PDB entry 6OER | electron microscopy, 3.29 A resolution | chains C and I of the 9 polymer chains in the assembly

[Chain C]
Molecule: V(D)J recombination-activating protein 1
From: Mus musculus
Notes: EC 3.1.-.-, 2.3.2.27
UniProt: P15919 (RAG1_MOUSE); residue numbers follow UniProt; this construct covers 1-1040
Amino-acid sequence (1040 residues; row label = number of the first residue in the row):
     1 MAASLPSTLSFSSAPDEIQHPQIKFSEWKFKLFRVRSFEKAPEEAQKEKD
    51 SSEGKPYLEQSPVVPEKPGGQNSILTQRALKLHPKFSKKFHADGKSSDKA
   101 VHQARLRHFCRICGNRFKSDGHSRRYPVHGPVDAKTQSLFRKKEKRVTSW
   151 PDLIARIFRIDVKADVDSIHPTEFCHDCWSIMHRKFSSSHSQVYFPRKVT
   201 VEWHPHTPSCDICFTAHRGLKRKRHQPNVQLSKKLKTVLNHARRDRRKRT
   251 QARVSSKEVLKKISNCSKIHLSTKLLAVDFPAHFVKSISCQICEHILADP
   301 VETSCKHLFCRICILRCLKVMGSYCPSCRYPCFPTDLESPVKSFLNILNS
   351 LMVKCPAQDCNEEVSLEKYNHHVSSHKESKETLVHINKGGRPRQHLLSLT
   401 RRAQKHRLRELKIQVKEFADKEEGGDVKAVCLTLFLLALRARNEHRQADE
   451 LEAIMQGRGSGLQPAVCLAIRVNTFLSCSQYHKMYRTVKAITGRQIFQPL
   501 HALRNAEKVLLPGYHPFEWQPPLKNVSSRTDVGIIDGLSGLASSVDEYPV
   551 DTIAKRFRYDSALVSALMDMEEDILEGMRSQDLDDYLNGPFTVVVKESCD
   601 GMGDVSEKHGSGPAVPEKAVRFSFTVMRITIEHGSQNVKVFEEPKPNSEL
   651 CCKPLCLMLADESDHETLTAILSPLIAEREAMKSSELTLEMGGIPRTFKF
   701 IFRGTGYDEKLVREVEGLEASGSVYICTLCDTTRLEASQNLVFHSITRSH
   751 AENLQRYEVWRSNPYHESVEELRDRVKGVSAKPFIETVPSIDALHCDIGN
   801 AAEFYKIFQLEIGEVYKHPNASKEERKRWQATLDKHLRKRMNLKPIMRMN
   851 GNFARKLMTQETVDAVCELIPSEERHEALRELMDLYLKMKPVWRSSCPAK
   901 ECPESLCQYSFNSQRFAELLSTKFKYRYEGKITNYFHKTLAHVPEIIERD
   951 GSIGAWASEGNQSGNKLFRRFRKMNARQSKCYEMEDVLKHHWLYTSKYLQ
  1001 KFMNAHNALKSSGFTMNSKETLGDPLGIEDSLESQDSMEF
Not modelled in the structure: 1-392, 1009-1040
Sequence notes: engineered mutation Gln962 (Glu in P15919)
Ion coordination: Ca2+ site 1: Asp600, Asp708 (shared with 1 residue of chain J); Ca2+ site 2: Asp600, Gln962 (shared with 1 residue of chain J); Zn2+: Cys727, Cys730, His937, His942
Swiss-Prot annotation at these positions:
  - zinc finger: Cys290 to Arg329 (RING-type), Leu351 to Lys380 (RAG1-type)
  - DNA-binding region: Gly389 to Gln456 (NBD)
  - binding site (Zn(2+)): Cys266, His270, Cys290, Cys293, His295, Cys305, His307, Cys310, Cys313, Cys325, Cys328, Cys355, Cys360, His372, His376
  - binding site (a divalent metal cation): Asp600, Asp708
  - site: Trp893 (Essential for DNA hairpin formation, participates in base-stacking interactions near the cleavage site)
  - cross-link: Lys233 (Glycyl lysine isopeptide (Lys-Gly) (interchain with G-Cter in ubiquitin))
  - mutagenesis: Lys233 (K233M: Abolishes autoubiquitination), His307 (H307A: Displays lower E3 ligase activity and affects the joining step of V(D)J recombination), Cys325 (C325G: Loss of E3 ligase activity and affects the joining step of V(D)J recombination), Arg391 (R391A: Defects in converting nicked products to hairpins; R391L: Impairs DNA-binding and hairpin formation while maintaining some nicking activity), Arg393 (R393A: Impairs DNA-binding and hairpin formation while maintaining some nicking activity), Arg401 (R401A: Allows robust hairpin activity), Arg402 (R402A: Defects in converting nicked products to hairpins), Lys405 (K405A: Reduced hairpin activity), His406 (H406A: Allows robust hairpin activity), Arg407 (R407A: Impairs DNA-binding and reduces hairpin formation without affecting nicking activity), Asn443 (N443A: Impairs DNA-binding; when associated with A-445), His445 (H445A: Impairs DNA-binding; when associated with A-443), 22 further mutagenesis entries in UniProt
Reported in the primary citation:
  - mutagenesis - R848A: increased catalytic activity
  - catalytic residues: Asp600, Asp708
  - mutagenesis - E962Q: abolished catalytic activity (citing earlier work)

[Chain I]
Molecule: 50-nt DNA strand
Sequence (50 nucleotides; each row starts with the number of its first residue; numbers below 1 keep their minus sign (DC-3 is residue -3)):
    -3 CCTGGATCTGGCCTGTCTTACACAGTGATACAGCCCTTAACAAAAACCCG
Not modelled in the structure: -3 to 0
Ion coordination: Ca2+ site 1: DC17 (shared with 1 residue of chain A)

[Interface between chain C and chain I]
Pairs across the interface (20; chain C residue first):
  Arg401(C) with DC32(I), salt bridge to the phosphate
  Arg402(C) with DA36(I), base contact; DC37(I), base contact
  Lys412(C) with DT33(I), salt bridge to the phosphate
  Ser477(C) with DT22(I), hydrogen bond to the phosphate; DG23(I), phosphate contact
  Cys478(C) with DG23(I), hydrogen bond to the phosphate
  Ser479(C) with DT22(I), hydrogen bond to the phosphate
  Arg504(C) with DT25(I), base contact
  Gly610(C) with DA18(I), base contact
  Ser611(C) with DA18(I), hydrogen bond to the base
  Met974(C) with DT22(I), sugar contact
  Asn975(C) with DT22(I), phosphate contact; DG23(I), phosphate contact
  Ala976(C) with DT22(I), sugar contact
  Arg977(C) with DT22(I), base contact; DG23(I), sugar contact; DA24(I), hydrogen bond to the sugar
  Gln978(C) with DG21(I), base contact
  Lys989(C) with DA24(I), salt bridge to the phosphate
Also at the interface, not in a pair above, chain C (18 interface residues in all): Gln480, Asp986, His990

[Summary]
Chain C and chain I form an interface of 18 and 10 residues respectively; the contacts include 5 hydrogen
bonds and 3 salt bridges. Polar contacts include Ser611(C)-DA18(I), Arg977(C)-DA24(I) and Ser477(C)-DT22(I).
From the paper: catalytic residues Asp600(C) and Asp708(C); R848A of chain C increases catalytic activity.
Here chain C is V(D)J recombination-activating protein 1 (Mus musculus) and chain I is a 50-nt DNA strand.
Entry 6OER (Cryo-EM structure of mouse RAG1/2 NFC complex (DNA2)) was determined by electron microscopy
together with 6OEM, 6OEN, 6OEO, 6OEP, 6OEQ and 6V0V from the same study.
